Entry 2ED6 (X-ray diffraction, 2.00 A resolution); this record covers chains A and B of the 3 polymer chains in the assembly.

== Chain A (and B) ==
Protein: 25kDa structural protein VP25
Organism: Shrimp white spot syndrome virus
Notes: chain B of this document is another copy of the same molecule, construct and numbering; everything in this record applies to it too
Reference sequence: Q9ICB7 (Q9ICB7_WSSV); numbering as in UniProt (aligned over 32-201)
Amino-acid sequence (170 residues; numbered 32 to 201; the number before each row is that of its first residue):
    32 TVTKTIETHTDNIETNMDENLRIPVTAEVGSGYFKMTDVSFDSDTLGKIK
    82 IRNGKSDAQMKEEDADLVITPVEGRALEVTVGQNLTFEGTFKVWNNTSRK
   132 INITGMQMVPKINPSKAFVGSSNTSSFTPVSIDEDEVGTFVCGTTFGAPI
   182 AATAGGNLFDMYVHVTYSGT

== How chain A and chain B interact ==
Contacting residue pairs (51; chain A residue first):
  Ile37(A) with Val33(B), hydrophobic; Thr36(B); His40(B)
  His40(A) with His40(B)
  Thr41(A) with His40(B), hydrogen bond
  Ile44(A) with His40(B); Asn43(B); Ile44(B), hydrophobic; Asn47(B), hydrogen bond (backbone-side chain)
  Asn47(A) with Asn47(B)
  Met48(A) with Asn47(B)
  Asp49(A) with Asp49(B)
  Glu50(A) with Ser199(B), hydrogen bond; Thr201(B), hydrogen bond
  Asn51(A) with His195(B), hydrogen bond
  Arg53(A) with Pro160(B)
  Phe72(A) with Thr201(B)
  Asp73(A) with Thr201(B)
  Ser74(A) with Gly200(B)
  Asp75(A) with Arg130(B), salt bridge; Tyr198(B); Ser199(B); Gly200(B), hydrogen bond (backbone-backbone)
  Thr76(A) with Thr46(B); Ser199(B)
  Val140(A) with Ser156(B); Ser157(B); Phe158(B), hydrophobic
  Pro141(A) with Thr155(B); Ser156(B); Ser157(B)
  Ile143(A) with Leu108(B), hydrophobic; Ser157(B); Thr159(B)
  Ser146(A) with Glu109(B)
  Lys147(A) with Arg106(B); Ala107(B); Leu108(B); Glu109(B), hydrogen bond (backbone-backbone)
  Phe149(A) with Thr155(B); Ser157(B); Thr176(B)
  Val150(A) with Thr155(B)
  Gly151(A) with Thr155(B); Thr176(B)
  Ser152(A) with Thr155(B), hydrogen bond (backbone-side chain)
  Ser153(A) with Ser153(B)
  Asn154(A) with Thr155(B)
  Tyr193(A) with Thr135(B); Phe158(B); Pro160(B)
Interface residues without a listed pair, chain A (28 interface residues in all): Ala148
Interface residues without a listed pair, chain B (31 interface residues in all): Thr117, Val172, Gly174, Thr175

== In short ==
28 residues of chain A and 31 residues of chain B are in contact, with 8 hydrogen bonds and 1 salt bridge.
Polar pairs include Asp75(A)-Arg130(B), Thr41(A)-His40(B) and Ile44(A)-Asn47(B).
Chain A and chain B are both 25kDa structural protein VP25 (Shrimp white spot syndrome virus); the structure,
Crystal Structure of Envelope Protein VP28 from White Spot Syndrome Virus (WSSV), was determined by X-ray
diffraction together with 2EDM from the same study.
